2F5B - chains L and P of the 3 polymer chains in the assembly; structure by X-ray diffraction, 2.00 A resolution.

[Chain L]
Molecule: Protein (antibody 2F5 (light chain))
Organism: Homo sapiens
Notes: fragment: fab'; antibody fragment or engineered binder
Sequence (214 residues; numbered 1 to 214; the number before each row is that of its first residue):
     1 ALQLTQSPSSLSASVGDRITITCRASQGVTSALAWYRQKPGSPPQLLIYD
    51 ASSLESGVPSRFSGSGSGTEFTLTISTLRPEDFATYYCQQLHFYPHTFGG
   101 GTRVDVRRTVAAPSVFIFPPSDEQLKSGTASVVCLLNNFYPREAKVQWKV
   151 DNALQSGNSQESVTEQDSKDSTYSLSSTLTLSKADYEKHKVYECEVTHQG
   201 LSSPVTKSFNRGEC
Disulfides: Cys23-Cys88, Cys134-Cys194

[Chain P]
Molecule: Protein (GP41 epitope)
Sequence (7 residues; each row starts with the number of its first residue):
     1 ELDKWAS

[How chain L and chain P interact]
Contacting residue pairs (11; chain L residue first):
  Leu91(L) - Asp3(P)
  His92(L) - Leu2(P)
  His92(L) - Asp3(P)  hydrogen bond (backbone-backbone)
  His92(L) - Ala6(P)
  Phe93(L) - Glu1(P)
  Phe93(L) - Leu2(P)  hydrophobic
  Tyr94(L) - Glu1(P)  hydrogen bond (backbone-backbone)
  Tyr94(L) - Leu2(P)
  Tyr94(L) - Asp3(P)  hydrogen bond
  Tyr94(L) - Lys4(P)  hydrogen bond (side chain-backbone)
  His96(L) - Asp3(P)  salt bridge

[Summary]
The chain L/chain P interface involves 5 residues from each chain; the contacts include 4 hydrogen bonds and 1
salt bridge. Among the polar pairs are His96(L)-Asp3(P), Tyr94(L)-Asp3(P) and Tyr94(L)-Lys4(P).
Chain L is Protein (antibody 2F5 (light chain)) (Homo sapiens) and chain P is Protein (GP41 epitope); the
structure, Crystal structure of fab' from the HIV-1 neutralizing antibody 2F5 in complex with its GP41
epitope, was determined by X-ray diffraction (same publication as 1U8H, 1U8I, 1U8J, 1U8L, 1U8M, 1U8N and 14
further entries).
